Entry 4PKO (X-ray diffraction, 3.84 A resolution); this record covers chains D and L of the 28 polymer chains in the assembly.

Chain D (and L):
Name: 60 kDa chaperonin
From: Escherichia coli
Notes: chain L of this document is another copy of the same molecule, construct and numbering; everything in this record applies to it too
Reference sequence: Q548M1 (Q548M1_ECOLX); residues 1-548 here = UniProt positions 1-548
Chain sequence (548 residues; each row starts with the number of its first residue):
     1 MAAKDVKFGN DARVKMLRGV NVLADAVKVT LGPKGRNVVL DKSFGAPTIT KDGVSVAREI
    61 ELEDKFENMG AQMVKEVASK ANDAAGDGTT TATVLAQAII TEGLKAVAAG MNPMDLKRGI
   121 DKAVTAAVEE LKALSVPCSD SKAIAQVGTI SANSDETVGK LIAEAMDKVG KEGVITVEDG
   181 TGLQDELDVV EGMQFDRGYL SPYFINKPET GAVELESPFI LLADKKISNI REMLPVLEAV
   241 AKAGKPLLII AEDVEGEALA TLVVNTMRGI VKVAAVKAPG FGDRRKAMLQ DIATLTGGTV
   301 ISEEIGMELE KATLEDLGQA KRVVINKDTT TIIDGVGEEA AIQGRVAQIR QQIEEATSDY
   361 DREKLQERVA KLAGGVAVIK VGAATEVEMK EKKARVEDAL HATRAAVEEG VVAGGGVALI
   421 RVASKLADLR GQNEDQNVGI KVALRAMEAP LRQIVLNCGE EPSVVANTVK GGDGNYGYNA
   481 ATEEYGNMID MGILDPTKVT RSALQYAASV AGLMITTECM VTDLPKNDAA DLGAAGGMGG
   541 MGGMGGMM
Unresolved in the structure: 1, 526-548
Metal / ion sites: K+: Thr-30, Lys-51, Thr-90 (together with ADP); Mg2+: Asp-87 (together with ADP)
Small-molecule neighbours:
  - ADP (adenosine-5'-diphosphate): Thr-30, Leu-31, Gly-32, Pro-33, Lys-51, Asp-87, Gly-88, Thr-89, Thr-90, Thr-91, Ile-150, Gly-414, Gly-415, Gly-416, Ile-454, Tyr-478, Asn-479, Ala-480, Ala-481, Met-488, Ile-493, Asp-495
  - beryllium trifluoride (BEF): Thr-30, Lys-51, Asp-52, Gly-53, Gly-86, Asp-87, Gly-88, Thr-89, Thr-90, Asp-398
From the paper describing this entry:
  - binding site for beryllium trifluoride: Gly-88

How chain D and chain L interact:
Contacting residue pairs (9):
  Arg-452(D) / Glu-461(L)  salt bridge
  Glu-461(D) / Arg-452(L)  salt bridge
  Glu-461(D) / Ser-463(L)  hydrogen bond
  Ser-463(D) / Glu-461(L)  hydrogen bond
  Ser-463(D) / Ser-463(L)
  Ser-463(D) / Val-464(L)
  Val-464(D) / Ser-463(L)
  Val-464(D) / Asn-467(L)
  Asn-467(D) / Val-464(L)

In short:
The chain D/chain L interface involves 5 residues from each chain; the contacts include 2 hydrogen bonds and 2
salt bridges. Polar pairs include Arg-452(D)/Glu-461(L) and Glu-461(D)/Ser-463(L). Bound to chain D: ADP and
beryllium trifluoride. The K+ site is built by Thr-30(D), Lys-51(D) and Thr-90(D). From the paper: a binding
site for beryllium trifluoride at Gly-88(D).
Chain D and chain L are both 60 kDa chaperonin (Escherichia coli); the structure, Crystal structure of the
Football-shaped GroEL-GroES2-(ADPBeFx)14 complex, was determined by X-ray diffraction, deposited together with
4PKN.
